9NOV - chains B and A; structure by electron microscopy, 3.30 A resolution.

# Chain B
Molecule: Taste receptor type 1 member 3
Organism: Homo sapiens
Reference sequence: Q7RTX0 (TS1R3_HUMAN); residues 21-521 here = UniProt positions 21-521
Sequence (528 residues; row label = number of the first residue in the row; numbers below 1 keep their minus sign (Met-6 is residue -6)):
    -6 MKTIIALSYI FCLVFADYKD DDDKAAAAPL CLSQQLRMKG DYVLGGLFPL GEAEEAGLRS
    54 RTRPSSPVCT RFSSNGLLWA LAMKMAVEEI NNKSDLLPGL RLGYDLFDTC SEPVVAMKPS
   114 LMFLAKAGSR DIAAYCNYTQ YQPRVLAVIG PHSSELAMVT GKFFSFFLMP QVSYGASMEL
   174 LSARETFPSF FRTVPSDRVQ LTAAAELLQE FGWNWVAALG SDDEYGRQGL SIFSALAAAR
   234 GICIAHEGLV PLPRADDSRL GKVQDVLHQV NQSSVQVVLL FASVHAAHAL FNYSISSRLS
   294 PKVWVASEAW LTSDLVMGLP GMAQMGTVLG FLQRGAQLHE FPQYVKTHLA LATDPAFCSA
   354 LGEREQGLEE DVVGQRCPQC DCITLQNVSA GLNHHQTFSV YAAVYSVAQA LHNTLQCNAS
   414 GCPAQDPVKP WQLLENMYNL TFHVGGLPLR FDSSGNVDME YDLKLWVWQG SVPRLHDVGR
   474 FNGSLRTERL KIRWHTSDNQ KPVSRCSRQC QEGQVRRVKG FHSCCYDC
Disordered / not traced: -6 to 22, 47-53, 247-254, 355-367, 504-507
Disulfides: Cys24-Cys351, Cys62-Cys103, Cys236-Cys517, Cys370-Cys373, Cys410-Cys415, Cys499-Cys518, Cys503-Cys521
Glycans and other covalent adducts: N-acetylglucosamine (NAG) linked to Asn85, Asn130, Asn264, Asn285, Asn380, Asn411, Asn432, Asn475
Construct notes: expression tag (-6 to 20)
Swiss-Prot annotation at these positions:
  - glycosylation (N-linked (GlcNAc...) asparagine): Asn85, Asn130, Asn264, Asn285, Asn380, Asn411, Asn432, Asn475

# Chain A
Molecule: Taste receptor type 1 member 2
Organism: Homo sapiens
Reference sequence: Q8TE23 (TS1R2_HUMAN); residues 19-518 here = UniProt positions 19-518
Sequence (527 residues; each row starts with the number of its first residue; numbers below 1 keep their minus sign (Met-8 is residue -8)):
    -8 MKTIIALSYI FCLVFAYPYD VPDYAAAAEP AENSDFYLPG DYLLGGLFSL HANMKGIVHL
    52 NFLQVPMCKE YEVKVIGYNL MQAMRFAVEE INNDSSLLPG VLLGYEIVDV CYISNNVQPV
   112 LYFLAHEDNL LPIQEDYSNY ISRVVAVIGP DNSESVMTVA NFLSLFLLPQ ITYSAISDEL
   172 RDKVRFPALL RTTPSADHHI EAMVQLMLHF RWNWIIVLVS SDTYGRDNGQ LLGERVARRD
   232 ICIAFQETLP TLQPNQNMTS EERQRLVTIV DKLQQSTARV VVVFSPDLTL YHFFNEVLRQ
   292 NFTGAVWIAS ESWAIDPVLH NLTELRHLGT FLGITIQSVP IPGFSEFREW GPQAGPPPLS
   352 RTSQSYTCNQ ECDNCLNATL SFNTILRLSG ERVVYSVYSA VYAVAHALHS LLGCDKSTCT
   412 KRVVYPWQLL EEIWKVNFTL LDHQIFFDPQ GDVALHLEIV QWQWDRSQNP FQSVASYYPL
   472 QRQLKNIQDI SWHTINNTIP MSMCSKRCQS GQKKKPVGIH VCCFECI
Disordered / not traced: -8 to 24, 47-51, 343-357, 500-504
Disulfides: Cys59-Cys102, Cys233-Cys513, Cys363-Cys366, Cys405-Cys410, Cys495-Cys514, Cys499-Cys517
Glycans and other covalent adducts: N-acetylglucosamine (NAG) linked to Asn84, Asn248, Asn292, Asn312, Asn368, Asn428, Asn487
Construct notes: initiating methionine (-8); expression tag (-7 to 18)
Swiss-Prot annotation at these positions:
  - glycosylation (N-linked (GlcNAc...) asparagine): Asn84, Asn248, Asn292, Asn312, Asn368, Asn428, Asn487

# Chain B / chain A interface
Contacting residue pairs (72; chain B residue first):
  Arg54(B) with Ser155(A), hydrogen bond (side chain-backbone); Leu156(A); Leu158(A); Pro178(A)
  Arg56(B) with Trp418(A)
  Pro57(B) with Asp127(A); Tyr128(A), hydrogen bond (backbone-backbone); Ser129(A); Leu156(A); Phe157(A); Trp418(A)
  Ser58(B) with Asp127(A)
  Ser59(B) with Glu126(A), hydrogen bond (side chain-backbone)
  Val107(B) with Ser155(A); Leu156(A)
  Met110(B) with Asn152(A); Phe153(A), hydrophobic; Leu156(A), hydrophobic
  Lys111(B) with Gln125(A); Tyr128(A); Leu156(A)
  Leu114(B) with Ile124(A), hydrophobic
  Arg123(B) with Pro123(A); Ile124(A), hydrogen bond (backbone-backbone); Gln125(A)
  Asp124(B) with Leu121(A); Leu122(A); Pro123(A)
  Ile125(B) with Leu121(A); Leu122(A), hydrogen bond (backbone-backbone); Ile124(A), hydrophobic
  Ala126(B) with Asn120(A); Leu121(A), hydrophobic
  Ala127(B) with Leu112(A); Tyr113(A); Asn120(A), hydrogen bond (backbone-side chain)
  Tyr128(B) with Gln109(A)
  Cys129(B) with Cys359(A), disulfide
  Tyr131(B) with Leu54(A), hydrogen bond (side chain-backbone)
  Tyr134(B) with Leu112(A)
  Lys155(B) with Ile104(A); Asn107(A); Val108(A); Glu145(A); Thr149(A)
  Phe156(B) with Val108(A), hydrophobic; Phe153(A), hydrophobic
  Phe159(B) with Val108(A), hydrophobic; Gln109(A)
  Phe160(B) with Leu112(A), hydrophobic
  Leu161(B) with Phe53(A)
  Thr179(B) with Ile104(A)
  Pro181(B) with Phe53(A), hydrophobic
  Glu217(B) with Arg217(A), salt bridge
  Arg220(B) with Arg217(A); Asp218(A), salt bridge
  Gln221(B) with Arg217(A)
  Ser224(B) with Arg217(A)
  Leu242(B) with Gln221(A)
  Gln262(B) with Ile510(A)
  Gln265(B) with Ile510(A)
  Leu427(B) with Phe53(A), hydrophobic
  Tyr431(B) with Phe53(A), hydrophobic
  Val511(B) with Gln266(A)
  Phe514(B) with Phe236(A); Gln237(A), hydrogen bond (backbone-backbone)
  His515(B) with Gln237(A), hydrogen bond (side chain-backbone); Glu238(A); Lys263(A), hydrogen bond (backbone-side chain)
  Ser516(B) with Phe236(A); Lys263(A)
  Tyr519(B) with Gln266(A), hydrogen bond
Also at the interface, not in a pair above, chain B (45 interface residues in all): Thr55, Pro106, Asn130, Val152, Glu178, Gly513
Also at the interface, not in a pair above, chain A (42 interface residues in all): Asn44, Val56, Ala235, Glu422
Inter-chain disulfides: Cys129(B)-Cys359(A)

# Summary
The interface between chain B and chain A involves 45 residues on one side and 42 on the other; the contacts
include 1 disulfide bond, 11 hydrogen bonds and 2 salt bridges. Polar contacts include Glu217(B)-Arg217(A),
Arg220(B)-Asp218(A) and Arg54(B)-Ser155(A).
Here chain B is Taste receptor type 1 member 3 and chain A is Taste receptor type 1 member 2, both from Homo
sapiens. Entry 9NOV (Human sweet taste receptor (TAS1R2 + TAS1R3) VFT domains bound to sucralose) was
determined by electron microscopy together with 9NOR, 9NOS, 9NOT, 9NOU, 9NOW, 9NOX and 9O38 from the same
study.
